PDB entry 1RPU | X-ray diffraction, 2.50 A resolution | chains A and B of the 4 polymer chains in the assembly

# Chain A (and B)
Name: 19 kDa protein
From: Carnation Italian ringspot virus
Notes: chain B of this document is another copy of the same molecule, construct and numbering; everything in this record applies to it too
UniProt: Q66104 (VP19_CIRV); residue numbers follow UniProt; this construct covers 1-172
Sequence (172 residues; numbered 1 to 172; the number before each row is that of its first residue):
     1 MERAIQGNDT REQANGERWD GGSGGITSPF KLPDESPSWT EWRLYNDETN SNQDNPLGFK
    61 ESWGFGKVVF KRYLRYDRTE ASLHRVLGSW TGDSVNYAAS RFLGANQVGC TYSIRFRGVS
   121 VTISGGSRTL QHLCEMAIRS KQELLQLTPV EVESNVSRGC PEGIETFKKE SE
Disordered / not traced: 1-7, 49-54, 153-172 (chain B: 1-7, 49-54, 150-172)
Swiss-Prot annotation at these positions:
  - mutagenesis: W39 (W39G: Complete loss of silencing suppression), W42 (W42G: Complete loss of silencing suppression)

# How chain A and chain B interact
Contacting residue pairs (35):
  G118(A) - S124(B)
  V119(A) - I123(B)  hydrophobic
  V119(A) - S124(B)
  V119(A) - H132(B)
  V119(A) - L133(B)  hydrophobic
  V119(A) - M136(B)  hydrophobic
  S120(A) - T122(B)
  S120(A) - I123(B)
  S120(A) - S124(B)  hydrogen bond (backbone-backbone)
  V121(A) - T122(B)
  V121(A) - I123(B)  hydrophobic
  V121(A) - M136(B)  hydrophobic
  T122(A) - S120(B)
  T122(A) - V121(B)
  T122(A) - T122(B)  hydrogen bond (backbone-backbone)
  I123(A) - S120(B)
  I123(A) - V121(B)  hydrophobic
  S124(A) - G118(B)
  S124(A) - V119(B)
  S124(A) - S120(B)  hydrogen bond (backbone-backbone)
  G125(A) - G118(B)
  H132(A) - V119(B)
  H132(A) - L147(B)
  H132(A) - T148(B)
  E135(A) - L147(B)
  M136(A) - V121(B)  hydrophobic
  M136(A) - L144(B)
  M136(A) - L147(B)  hydrophobic
  R139(A) - E143(B)  salt bridge
  E143(A) - M136(B)
  E143(A) - R139(B)
  E143(A) - E143(B)
  L144(A) - M136(B)
  L147(A) - E135(B)
  L147(A) - M136(B)  hydrophobic
Other interface residues (no listed pair), chain A (20 interface residues in all): R117, G126, T129, L133, S140
Other interface residues (no listed pair), chain B (21 interface residues in all): R117, G125, T129, S140, P149

# In short
The interface between chain A and chain B involves 20 residues on one side and 21 on the other, with 3
hydrogen bonds and 1 salt bridge. Polar pairs include R139(A)-E143(B), S120(A)-S124(B) and T122(A)-T122(B).
Curated annotation (UniProt) lists 2 mutagenesis sites on chain A.
Both chains are 19 kDa protein (Carnation Italian ringspot virus). Entry 1RPU (Crystal Structure of CIRV p19
bound to siRNA) was determined by X-ray diffraction.
